1H61 - chain A; structure by X-ray diffraction, 1.40 A resolution.

== Chain A ==
Molecule: Pentaerythritol tetranitrate reductase
From: Enterobacter cloacae
UniProt: P71278 (P71278_ENTCL); residues 1-364 here correspond to UniProt positions 2-365 (UniProt number = residue number + 1)
Amino-acid sequence (364 residues; numbered 1 to 364; the number before each row is that of its first residue):
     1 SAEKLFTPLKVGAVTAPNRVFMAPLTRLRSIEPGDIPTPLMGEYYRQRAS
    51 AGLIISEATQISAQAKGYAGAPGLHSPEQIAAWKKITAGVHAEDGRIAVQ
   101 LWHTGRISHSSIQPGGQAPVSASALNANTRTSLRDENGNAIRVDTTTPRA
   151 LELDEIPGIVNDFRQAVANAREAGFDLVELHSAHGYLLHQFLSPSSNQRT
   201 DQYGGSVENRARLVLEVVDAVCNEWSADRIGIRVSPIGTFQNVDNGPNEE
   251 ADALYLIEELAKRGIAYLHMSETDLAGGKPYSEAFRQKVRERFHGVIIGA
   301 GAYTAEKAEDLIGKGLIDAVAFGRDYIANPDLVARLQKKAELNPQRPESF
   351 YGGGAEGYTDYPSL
Residues lining bound ligands:
  - FMN (flavin mononucleotide): Ala23, Pro24, Leu25, Thr26, Glu57, Ala58, Gln100, His181, His184, Arg233, Ser271, Leu275, Ala300, Gly301, Ala302, Tyr303, Ala321, Phe322, Gly323, Arg324, Ile327, Phe350, Tyr351
  - prednisone (PDN; 17,21-dihydroxypregna-1,4-diene-3,11,20-trione): Thr26, Tyr68, Trp102, Thr129, Arg130, Thr131, Arg142, His181, His184, Tyr186, Gln241, Leu275, Tyr351

== Summary ==
Ligands of chain A: flavin mononucleotide and prednisone.
Chain A is Pentaerythritol tetranitrate reductase (Enterobacter cloacae); the structure, Structure of
Pentaerythritol Tetranitrate Reductase in complex with prednisone, was determined by X-ray diffraction
together with 1H51, 1H50, 1H60, 1H62 and 1H63 from the same study.
